Entry 1FM9 (X-ray diffraction, 2.10 A resolution); this record covers chains A and B of the 4 polymer chains in the assembly.

[Chain A]
Molecule: Retinoic acid receptor rxr-alpha
Organism: Homo sapiens
Notes: fragment: ligand binding domain - residues 225 - 462
UniProtKB: P19793 (RXRA_HUMAN); residue numbers follow UniProt; this construct covers 225-462
Chain sequence (238 residues; numbered 225 to 462; the number before each row is that of its first residue):
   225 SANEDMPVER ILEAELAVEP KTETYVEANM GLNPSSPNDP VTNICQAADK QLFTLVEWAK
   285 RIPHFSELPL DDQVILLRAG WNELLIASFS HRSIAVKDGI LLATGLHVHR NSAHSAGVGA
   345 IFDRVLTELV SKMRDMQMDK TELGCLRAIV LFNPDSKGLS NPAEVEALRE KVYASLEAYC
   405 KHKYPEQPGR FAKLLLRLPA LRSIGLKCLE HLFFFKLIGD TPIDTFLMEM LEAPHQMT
Disordered / not traced: 225-226, 459-462
UniProt features mapped onto this chain:
  - region: Arg348 to Gly368 (Required for nuclear export)
  - binding site (9-cis-retinoate): Arg316, Ala327
  - binding site (all-trans-retinoate): Arg316, Ala327
  - modified residue (Phosphoserine): Ser259, Ser260

[Chain B]
Molecule: Steroid receptor coactivator
Notes: fragment: src-1 peptide
UniProtKB: O43793 (O43793); aligned to UniProt positions 675-699 over residues 619-643 (the alignment contains insertions or deletions, so no single offset holds)
Chain sequence (25 residues; numbered 619 to 643; the number before each row is that of its first residue):
   619 CPSSHSSLTE RHKILHRLLQ EGSPS
Disordered / not traced: 619-629, 640-643

[Interface between chain A and chain B]
Pairs across the interface - 23 pairs, chain A then chain B:
  Phe277(A) - Leu636(B)  hydrophobic
  Val280(A) - Leu633(B)  hydrophobic
  Val280(A) - Leu636(B)  hydrophobic
  Val280(A) - Leu637(B)  hydrophobic
  Lys284(A) - Leu636(B)  hydrogen bond (side chain-backbone)
  Lys284(A) - Leu637(B)
  Lys284(A) - Glu639(B)
  Leu294(A) - His634(B)
  Leu294(A) - Gln638(B)
  Gln297(A) - Leu637(B)
  Val298(A) - His630(B)
  Val298(A) - Leu633(B)  hydrophobic
  Val298(A) - Leu637(B)  hydrophobic
  Arg302(A) - His630(B)  hydrogen bond
  Thr449(A) - Ile632(B)
  Phe450(A) - Ile632(B)
  Phe450(A) - Leu633(B)  hydrophobic
  Phe450(A) - Leu636(B)  hydrophobic
  Glu453(A) - His630(B)
  Glu453(A) - Lys631(B)
  Glu453(A) - Ile632(B)  hydrogen bond (side chain-backbone)
  Glu453(A) - Leu633(B)  hydrogen bond (side chain-backbone)
  Glu456(A) - His630(B)  salt bridge
Other interface residues (no listed pair), chain A (13 interface residues in all): Phe289, Leu301

[Summary]
Chain A and chain B form an interface of 13 and 9 residues respectively; the contacts include 4 hydrogen bonds
and 1 salt bridge. Polar pairs include Glu456(A)-His630(B), Lys284(A)-Leu636(B) and Arg302(A)-His630(B).
Here chain A is Retinoic acid receptor rxr-alpha (Homo sapiens) and chain B is Steroid receptor coactivator.
Entry 1FM9 (The 2.1 angstrom resolution crystal structure of the heterodimer of the human rxralpha and
ppargamma ligand ...) was determined by X-ray diffraction, deposited together with 1FM6.
